5U3K - chains H and P of the 3 polymer chains in the assembly; structure by X-ray diffraction, 2.64 A resolution.

Chain H:
Protein: DH511.2 Fab Heavy Chain
From: Homo sapiens
Notes: antibody fragment or engineered binder
Amino-acid sequence (232 residues; row label = number of the first residue in the row; a row labelled like 52A-52C holds insertion residues (52A, then the next letters in order)):
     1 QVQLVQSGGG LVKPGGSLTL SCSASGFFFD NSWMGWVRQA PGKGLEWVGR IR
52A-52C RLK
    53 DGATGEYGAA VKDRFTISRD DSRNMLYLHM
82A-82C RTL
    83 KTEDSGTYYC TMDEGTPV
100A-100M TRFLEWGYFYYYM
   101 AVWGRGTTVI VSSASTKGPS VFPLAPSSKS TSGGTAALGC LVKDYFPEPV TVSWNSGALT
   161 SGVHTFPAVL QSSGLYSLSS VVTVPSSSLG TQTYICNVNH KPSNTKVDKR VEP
Not modelled in the structure: 128-135, 184, 213
Disulfide bonds: Cys22-Cys92, Cys140-Cys196
Bound ions: Ca2+: Asp30, Asp73, Asn76

Chain P:
Protein: gp41 MPER peptide
Notes: fragment: gp41 656-683
Amino-acid sequence (28 residues; numbered 659 to 686; the number before each row is that of its first residue):
   659 KKKELDKWAS LWNWFDITNW LWYIRKKK
Not modelled in the structure: 659-665, 686

Chain H / chain P interface:
Contacting residue pairs (31):
  Phe28(H) - Leu669(P)  hydrophobic
  Asn31(H) - Leu669(P)
  Asn31(H) - Trp670(P)  hydrogen bond (side chain-backbone)
  Asn31(H) - Asn671(P)  hydrogen bond (backbone-side chain)
  Trp33(H) - Trp672(P)  hydrophobic
  Trp33(H) - Phe673(P)  hydrophobic
  Arg52(H) - Phe673(P)
  Arg52A(H) - Leu669(P)
  Arg52A(H) - Asn671(P)  hydrogen bond
  Arg52A(H) - Phe673(P)
  Arg52A(H) - Asp674(P)  salt bridge
  Leu52B(H) - Trp666(P)  hydrophobic
  Lys52C(H) - Trp666(P)  hydrogen bond (side chain-backbone)
  Lys52C(H) - Leu669(P)  hydrogen bond (side chain-backbone)
  Lys52C(H) - Asp674(P)  salt bridge
  Asp53(H) - Phe673(P)
  Glu96(H) - Trp672(P)
  Gly97(H) - Trp672(P)
  Pro99(H) - Ile675(P)  hydrophobic
  Pro99(H) - Thr676(P)
  Phe100C(H) - Arg683(P)
  Leu100D(H) - Arg683(P)
  Trp100F(H) - Leu679(P)
  Trp100F(H) - Trp680(P)
  Trp100F(H) - Ile682(P)  hydrophobic
  Trp100F(H) - Arg683(P)  hydrogen bond (backbone-side chain)
  Gly100G(H) - Thr676(P)
  Gly100G(H) - Trp680(P)
  Tyr100H(H) - Thr676(P)
  Phe100I(H) - Trp672(P)  hydrophobic
  Phe100I(H) - Thr676(P)
Other interface residues (no listed pair), chain H (21 interface residues in all): Asp30, Thr98, Val100, Tyr100K
The authors on this interface:
  - epitope / paratope residues, chain P: Asn671(P), Trp672(P), Asp674(P), Leu679(P)

Summary:
The interface between chain H and chain P involves 21 residues on one side and 13 on the other; the contacts
include 6 hydrogen bonds and 2 salt bridges. Polar contacts include Arg52A(H)-Asp674(P), Lys52C(H)-Asp674(P)
and Asn31(H)-Trp670(P). The Ca2+ site is built by Asp30(H), Asp73(H) and Asn76(H). The paper reports
epitope/paratope residues Asn671(P), Trp672(P) and Asp674(P) among others.
Here chain H is DH511.2 Fab Heavy Chain (Homo sapiens) and chain P is gp41 MPER peptide. Entry 5U3K (Crystal
Structure of DH511.2 Fab in Complex with HIV-1 gp41 MPER 662-683 Peptide) was determined by X-ray diffraction,
deposited together with 5U3J, 5U3L, 5U3M, 5U3N, 5U3O and 5U3P.
